Entry 8B67 (X-ray diffraction, 2.60 A resolution); this record covers chains A and P of the 3 polymer chains in the assembly.

# Chain A
Protein: DNA polymerase epsilon catalytic subunit A
Source organism: Saccharomyces cerevisiae
Notes: EC 2.7.7.7, 3.1.11.-; fragment: Catalytic subunit of DNA Pol Epsilon
Reference sequence: P21951 (DPOE_YEAST); residue numbers follow UniProt; this construct covers 1-1186
Amino-acid sequence (1191 residues; row label = number of the first residue in the row; numbers below 1 keep their minus sign (Gly-4 is residue -4)):
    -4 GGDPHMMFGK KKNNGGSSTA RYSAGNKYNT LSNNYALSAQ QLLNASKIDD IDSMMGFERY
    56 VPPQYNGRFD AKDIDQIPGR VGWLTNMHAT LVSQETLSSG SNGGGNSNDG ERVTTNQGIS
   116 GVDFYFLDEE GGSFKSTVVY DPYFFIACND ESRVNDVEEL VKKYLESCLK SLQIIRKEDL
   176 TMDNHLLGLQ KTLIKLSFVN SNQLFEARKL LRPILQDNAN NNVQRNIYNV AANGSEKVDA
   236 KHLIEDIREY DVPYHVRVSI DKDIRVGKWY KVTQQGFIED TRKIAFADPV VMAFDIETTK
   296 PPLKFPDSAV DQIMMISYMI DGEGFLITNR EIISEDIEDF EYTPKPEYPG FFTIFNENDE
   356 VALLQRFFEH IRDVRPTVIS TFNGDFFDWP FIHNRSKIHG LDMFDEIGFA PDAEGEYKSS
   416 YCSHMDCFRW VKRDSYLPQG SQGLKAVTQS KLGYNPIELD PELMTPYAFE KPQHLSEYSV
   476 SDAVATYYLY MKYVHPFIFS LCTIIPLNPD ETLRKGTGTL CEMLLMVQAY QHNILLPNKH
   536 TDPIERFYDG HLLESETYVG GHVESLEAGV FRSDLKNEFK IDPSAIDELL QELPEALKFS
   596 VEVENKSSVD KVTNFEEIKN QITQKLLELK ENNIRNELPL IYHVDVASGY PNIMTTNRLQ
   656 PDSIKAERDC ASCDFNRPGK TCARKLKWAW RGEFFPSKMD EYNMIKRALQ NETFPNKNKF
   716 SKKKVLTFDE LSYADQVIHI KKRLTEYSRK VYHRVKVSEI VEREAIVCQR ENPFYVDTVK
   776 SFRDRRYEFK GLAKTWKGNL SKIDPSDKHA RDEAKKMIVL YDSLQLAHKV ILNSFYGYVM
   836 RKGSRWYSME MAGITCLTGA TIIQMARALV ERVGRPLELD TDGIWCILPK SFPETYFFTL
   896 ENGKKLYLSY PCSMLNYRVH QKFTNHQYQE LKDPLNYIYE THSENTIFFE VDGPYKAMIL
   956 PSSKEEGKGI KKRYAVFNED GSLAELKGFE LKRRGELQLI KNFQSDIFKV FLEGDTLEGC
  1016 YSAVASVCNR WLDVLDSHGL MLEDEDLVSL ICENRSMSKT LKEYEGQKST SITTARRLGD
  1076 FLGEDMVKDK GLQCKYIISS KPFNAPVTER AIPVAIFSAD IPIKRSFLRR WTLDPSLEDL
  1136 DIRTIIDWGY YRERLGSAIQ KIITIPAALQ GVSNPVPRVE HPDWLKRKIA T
Unresolved in the structure: -4 to 28, 91-110, 214-218, 225-232, 666-675, 712-719, 791-811, 1186
Construct notes: expression tag (-4 to 0); engineered mutation Gly644 (Met in P21951)
Ion coordination: Ca2+ site 1: Asp290, Glu292, Asp477 (together with acetate ion); Ca2+ site 2: Asp640, Val641, Asp877 (together with CTP); Ca2+ site 3: Asp640, Glu945 (together with CTP)
Ligand contacts: CTP (cytidine-5'-triphosphate): Tyr431, Asp640, Val641, Ala642, Ser643, Gly644, Tyr645, Pro646, Arg781, Lys824, Asn828, Tyr831, Thr876, Asp877, Glu945
Reported in the primary citation:
  - Ca2+ coordination: Asp640, Asp877
  - conformationally variable residues (order/disorder transition, side-chain flip): Thr790 to Met812, Asn828
  - mutagenesis - N828V: unchanged catalytic activity
  - mutagenesis - M644G/N828V: decreased catalytic activity on dNTPs
  - mutagenesis - M644G/N828V: decreased growth
  - specificity-determining residues: Asn828
  - mutagenesis - N828V: increased catalytic activity on NTPs

# Chain P
Molecule: Primer DNA sequence
Sequence (11 nucleotides; numbered 1 to 11; the number before each row is that of its first residue):
     1 TAACCGCGTT C
Modified positions: DOC (2',3'-dideoxycytidine-5'-monophosphate) at position 11

# How chain A and chain P interact
Residue-residue contacts (31; chain A residue first):
  Pro433(A) with DT9(P), phosphate contact
  Gln434(A) with DG8(P), sugar contact; DT9(P), hydrogen bond to the phosphate
  Gly435(A) with DT9(P), hydrogen bond to the phosphate
  Arg749(A) with DA3(P), salt bridge to the phosphate; DC4(P), salt bridge to the phosphate
  Val750(A) with DC4(P), hydrogen bond to the phosphate
  Lys751(A) with DC4(P), hydrogen bond to the phosphate; DC5(P), salt bridge to the phosphate
  Asp875(A) with DT10(P), phosphate contact; DOC_11(P), sugar contact
  Thr876(A) with DOC_11(P), sugar contact
  Lys967(A) with DT10(P), hydrogen bond to the base
  Tyr969(A) with DOC_11(P), hydrogen bond to the phosphate
  Lys982(A) with DT10(P), phosphate contact; DOC_11(P), phosphate contact
  Gly983(A) with DT9(P), phosphate contact; DT10(P), hydrogen bond to the phosphate
  Lys987(A) with DT9(P), phosphate contact; DT10(P), salt bridge to the phosphate
  Arg988(A) with DC7(P), hydrogen bond to the base; DG8(P), hydrogen bond to the base; DT9(P), phosphate contact
  Arg989(A) with DG8(P), salt bridge to the phosphate; DT9(P), hydrogen bond to the phosphate
  Ser1051(A) with DC7(P), sugar contact; DG8(P), phosphate contact
  Ser1053(A) with DC7(P), hydrogen bond to the phosphate
  Tyr1059(A) with DC7(P), hydrogen bond to the phosphate
  Gln1062(A) with DC5(P), phosphate contact; DG6(P), phosphate contact
Interface residues without a listed pair, chain A (27 interface residues in all): Arg744, His748, Glu873, Asp877, Trp880, Leu981, Met1052, Lys1054

# In short
Chain A and chain P form an interface of 27 and 9 residues respectively, with 12 hydrogen bonds and 5 salt
bridges. Among the polar pairs are Lys967(A)-DT10(P), Arg988(A)-DC7(P) and Arg988(A)-DG8(P). Bound to chain A:
CTP. The paper reports that M644G/N828V of chain A reduce catalytic activity on dNTPs; Ca2+ coordination by
Asp640(A) and Asp877(A).
Chain A is DNA polymerase epsilon catalytic subunit A (Saccharomyces cerevisiae) and chain P is Primer DNA
sequence; the structure, The crystal structure of M644G variant of DNA Pol Epsilon containing CTP in the
polymerase active ..., was determined by X-ray diffraction, deposited together with 8B76, 8B6K, 8B77, 8B79 and
8B7E.
